PDB entry 9FFB | electron microscopy, 3.59 A resolution | chains A and B of the 4 polymer chains in the assembly

== Chain A ==
Molecule: Fanconi anemia protein FANCD2
From: Gallus gallus
UniProt: Q68Y81 (Q68Y81_CHICK); residue numbers follow UniProt; this construct covers 1-1439
Chain sequence (1475 residues; each row starts with the number of its first residue):
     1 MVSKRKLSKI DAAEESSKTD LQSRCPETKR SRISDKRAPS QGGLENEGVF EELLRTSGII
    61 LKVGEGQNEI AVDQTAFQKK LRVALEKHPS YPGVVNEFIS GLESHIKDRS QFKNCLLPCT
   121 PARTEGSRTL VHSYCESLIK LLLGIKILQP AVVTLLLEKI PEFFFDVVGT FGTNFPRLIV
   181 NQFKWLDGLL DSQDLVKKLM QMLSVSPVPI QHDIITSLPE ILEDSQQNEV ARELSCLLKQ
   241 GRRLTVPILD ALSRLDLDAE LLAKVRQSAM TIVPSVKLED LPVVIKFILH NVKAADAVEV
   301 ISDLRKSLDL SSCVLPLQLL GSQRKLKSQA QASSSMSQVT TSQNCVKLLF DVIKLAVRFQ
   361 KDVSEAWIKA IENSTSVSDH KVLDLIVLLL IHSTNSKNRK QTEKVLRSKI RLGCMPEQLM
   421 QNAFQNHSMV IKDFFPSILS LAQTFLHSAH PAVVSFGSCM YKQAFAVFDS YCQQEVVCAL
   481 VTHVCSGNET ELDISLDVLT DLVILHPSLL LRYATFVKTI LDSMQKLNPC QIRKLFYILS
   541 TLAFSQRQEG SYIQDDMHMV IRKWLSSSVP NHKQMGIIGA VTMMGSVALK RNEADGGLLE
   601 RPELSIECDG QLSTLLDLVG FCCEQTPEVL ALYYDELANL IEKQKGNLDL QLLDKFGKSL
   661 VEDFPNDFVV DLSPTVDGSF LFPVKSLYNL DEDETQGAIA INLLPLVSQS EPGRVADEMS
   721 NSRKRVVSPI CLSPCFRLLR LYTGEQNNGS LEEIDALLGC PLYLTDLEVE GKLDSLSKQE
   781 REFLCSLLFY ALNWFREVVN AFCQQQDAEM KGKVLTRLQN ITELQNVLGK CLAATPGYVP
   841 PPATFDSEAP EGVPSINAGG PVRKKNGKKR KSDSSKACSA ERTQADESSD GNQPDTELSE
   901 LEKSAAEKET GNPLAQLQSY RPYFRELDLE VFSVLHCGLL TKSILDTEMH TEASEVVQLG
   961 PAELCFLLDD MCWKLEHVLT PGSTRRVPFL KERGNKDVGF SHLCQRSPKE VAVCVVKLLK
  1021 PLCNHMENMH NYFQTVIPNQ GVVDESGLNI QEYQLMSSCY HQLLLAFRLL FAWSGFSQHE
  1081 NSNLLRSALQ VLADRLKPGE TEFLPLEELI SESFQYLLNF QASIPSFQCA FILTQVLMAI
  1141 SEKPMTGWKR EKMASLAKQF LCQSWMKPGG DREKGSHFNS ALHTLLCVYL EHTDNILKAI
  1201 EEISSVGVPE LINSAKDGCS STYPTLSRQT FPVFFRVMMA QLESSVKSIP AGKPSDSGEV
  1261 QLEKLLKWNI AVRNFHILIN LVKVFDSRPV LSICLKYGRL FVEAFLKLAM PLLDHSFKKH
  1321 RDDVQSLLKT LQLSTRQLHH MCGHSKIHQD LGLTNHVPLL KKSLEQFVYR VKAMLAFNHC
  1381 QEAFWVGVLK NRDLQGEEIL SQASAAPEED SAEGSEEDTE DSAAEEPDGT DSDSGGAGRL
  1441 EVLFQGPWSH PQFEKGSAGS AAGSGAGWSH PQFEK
Not modelled in the structure: 1-47, 117-137, 164-173, 313-348, 395-398, 590-606, 709-726, 844-916, 937-959, 981-999, 1037-1048, 1399-1475
Sequence notes: conflict K264 (Glu in Q68Y81), L355 (Gln in Q68Y81), A906 (Thr in Q68Y81), E1420 (Ala in Q68Y81); expression tag (1440-1475)
Swiss-Prot annotation at these positions:
  - cross-link: K563 (Glycyl lysine isopeptide (Lys-Gly) (interchain with G-Cter in ubiquitin))

== Chain B ==
Molecule: Fanconi anemia complementation group I
From: Gallus gallus
UniProt: B0I564 (B0I564_CHICK); numbering as in UniProt (aligned over 1-1338)
Chain sequence (1338 residues; numbered 1 to 1338; the number before each row is that of its first residue):
     1 MAQRILQLAA EGSPERLQEA LQGLTEGELG DMVTRQALRG RETAALLKGI FKGSPCSQQS
    61 GVLRRLQVYK HCVSLVESGD LHVGKVSEII GLLMLEARQL PGHALAELAT LFVEVIKRGS
   121 LSNGKSLELF STVLTALSNS KESLAYGKGE LNGEEFKKQL INTLCSSKWD PQCVIHLANM
   181 FRDIPLSGEE LQFVVEKVLR MFSKLDLQEI PPLVYQLLLL SAKGSKKTVL EGIISFFNQL
   241 DKRQKEEQRV PQSADLEVAT VPLDQLRHVE GTVILHIVSA INLDQDIGEE LIKHLKTEQQ
   301 KDPGKALCPF SVSLLLSTAV KHRLQEQIFD FLKTSITRSC KDLQILQASK FLQDLCPQQY
   361 DVTAVILEVV KNSAFGWDHV TQGLVDLGFS LMESYEPKKS FGGKAAETNL GLSKMPAQQA
   421 CKLGASILLE TFKVHEPIRS DILEQVLNRV LTKAASPVSH FIDLLSNIVV SAPLVLQNSS
   481 SRVTETFDNL SFLPIDTVQG LLRAVQPLLK VSMSVRDSLI LVLQKAIFSR QLDARKAAVA
   541 GFLLLLRNFK ILGSLTSSQC SQAIGATQVQ ADVHACYNSA ANEAFCLEIL GSLRRCLSQQ
   601 ADVRLMLYEG FYDVLRRNSQ LASSIMETLL SQIKQYYLPQ QDLLPPLKLE GCIMAQGDQI
   661 FLQEPLAHLL CCIQHCLAWY KSTVHLCKGA EDEEEEEDVG FEQNFEEMLE SVTRRMIKSE
   721 LEDFELDKSA DFSPSSGVGV KNNIYAIQVM GICEVLIEYN FKIGNFSKNK FEDVLGLFTC
   781 YNKLSEILKE KAGKNKSTLG NRIARSFLSM GFVSTLLTAL FRDNAQSHEE SLAVLRSSTE
   841 FMRYAVSVAL QKVQQLEEMG QTDGPDGQNP EKMFQNLCKI TRVLLWRYTS IPTAVEESGK
   901 KKGKSISLLC LEGLLRIFNT MQQLYAARIP QFLQALDITD GDAEEADINV TEKAAFQIRQ
   961 FQRSLVNQLS SAEDDFNSKE TQLLITILST LSKLLDPGSQ QFLQFLTWTV KICKENALED
  1021 LSCCKGLLTL LFSLHVLYKS PVSLLRELAQ DIHACLGDID QDVEIESRSH FAIVNVKTAA
  1081 PTVCLLVLGQ ADKVLEEVDW LIKRLTILGS DTSEDSTQAS NQTQALEKGV ILQLGTLLTV
  1141 FHELVQTALP AGSCVDSLLR SLSKTYAILT SLIKHYIQAC RSTSNTVPGR LEKLVKLSGS
  1201 HLTPQCYSFI TYVQNIHSES LSFAEEKKKK KKEDETAVVS TVMAKVLRDT KPIPNLIFAI
  1261 EQYEKFLIHL SKKSKVNLMQ YMKLSTSRDF RINASMLDSV LQEQNTEDAE NEPDNNQSGT
  1321 AEQPDENQEP QKKRRRKK
Not modelled in the structure: 1-208, 247-262, 291, 397-414, 554-581, 655-659, 685-699, 892-904, 938-947, 1107-1120, 1168, 1180-1186, 1227-1240, 1299-1338
Swiss-Prot annotation at these positions:
  - modified residue: S558 (Phosphoserine), S561 (Phosphoserine), T567 (Phosphothreonine)
  - cross-link: K525 (Glycyl lysine isopeptide (Lys-Gly) (interchain with G-Cter in ubiquitin))

== Chain A / chain B interface ==
Contacting residue pairs (106; chain A residue first):
  T75(A) with L587(B)
  W185(A) with I527(B), hydrophobic; F528(B), hydrophobic; S592(B)
  L186(A) with F528(B)
  D187(A) with F528(B); R595(B)
  G188(A) with R595(B)
  P219(A) with R530(B), hydrogen bond (backbone-side chain)
  L222(A) with R530(B), hydrogen bond (backbone-side chain)
  E223(A) with F528(B); R530(B); R595(B); C596(B); S598(B); Q599(B)
  D224(A) with R530(B), salt bridge; R535(B), salt bridge; Q600(B), hydrogen bond
  S225(A) with S598(B), hydrogen bond (side chain-backbone)
  N228(A) with M654(B)
  S253(A) with Q531(B)
  R254(A) with S529(B); R530(B), hydrogen bond (backbone-backbone); Q531(B), hydrogen bond (backbone-backbone)
  L255(A) with R530(B); Q531(B)
  D256(A) with R530(B), hydrogen bond (backbone-backbone); Q531(B); L532(B), hydrogen bond (side chain-backbone); R535(B), salt bridge
  L257(A) with Q531(B)
  N291(A) with Q531(B)
  F359(A) with F492(B)
  K361(A) with T452(B)
  E475(A) with H322(B), salt bridge
  C478(A) with H322(B)
  A479(A) with H322(B)
  T482(A) with H322(B); R323(B)
  C485(A) with Q285(B); D286(B); R323(B), hydrogen bond
  S486(A) with R323(B)
  I520(A) with Q285(B)
  S523(A) with L283(B), hydrogen bond (side chain-backbone)
  M524(A) with D286(B)
  W564(A) with K223(B)
  F1317(A) with L1297(B), hydrophobic
  R1321(A) with L1297(B)
  Q1325(A) with A1294(B); L1297(B)
  L1328(A) with I1292(B), hydrophobic
  K1329(A) with I1292(B)
  Q1332(A) with F1290(B)
  R1336(A) with D1289(B), salt bridge
  H1339(A) with S1287(B), hydrogen bond
  K1346(A) with E1261(B), salt bridge; S1285(B)
  Q1349(A) with I1268(B); S1271(B); N1277(B)
  L1351(A) with K1272(B)
  N1355(A) with K1265(B), hydrogen bond
  P1358(A) with F1258(B), hydrophobic; E1261(B); Q1262(B)
  K1361(A) with E1261(B); S1287(B), hydrogen bond
  K1362(A) with P1254(B); F1258(B)
  E1365(A) with I1253(B); I1257(B); R1288(B), salt bridge
  Q1366(A) with P1254(B)
  F1367(A) with F1290(B), hydrophobic
  V1368(A) with R1288(B)
  Y1369(A) with I1253(B), hydrophobic
  V1371(A) with F1290(B), hydrophobic; I1292(B), hydrophobic
  K1372(A) with Q1214(B)
  A1373(A) with M1243(B); V1246(B), hydrophobic; L1247(B), hydrophobic
  L1375(A) with I1292(B), hydrophobic
  A1376(A) with V1246(B), hydrophobic
  F1377(A) with M1243(B), hydrophobic
  Q1381(A) with L1221(B)
  A1383(A) with I1292(B); N1293(B), hydrogen bond (backbone-backbone); M1296(B)
  F1384(A) with F1290(B), hydrophobic
  W1385(A) with F1290(B); R1291(B)
  V1386(A) with R1288(B); D1289(B); F1290(B), hydrophobic
  G1387(A) with R1288(B); D1289(B), hydrogen bond (backbone-backbone)
  V1388(A) with T1286(B); S1287(B); D1289(B)
  L1389(A) with S1287(B), hydrogen bond (backbone-backbone); R1288(B); D1289(B)
  N1391(A) with S1285(B), hydrogen bond (side chain-backbone)
Other interface residues (no listed pair), chain A (73 interface residues in all): E220, Q360, Q525, I1347, T1354, L1359, R1370, C1380, E1398
Other interface residues (no listed pair), chain B (61 interface residues in all): A222, Q663, I1210, V1242, T1250, N1255, E1264, H1269, M1279, L1284

== Overview ==
Chain A and chain B form an interface of 73 and 61 residues respectively; the contacts include 17 hydrogen
bonds and 7 salt bridges. Among the polar pairs are D224(A)-R530(B), D224(A)-R535(B) and D256(A)-R535(B).
Chain A is Fanconi anemia protein FANCD2 and chain B is Fanconi anemia complementation group I, both from
Gallus gallus; the structure, ss-dsDNA-FANCD2-FANCI complex, was determined by electron microscopy, deposited
together with 9FFF.
